PDB entry 7U51 | electron microscopy, 3.10 A resolution | chains A and I of the 10 polymer chains in the assembly

== Chain A ==
Protein: Histone H3.2
Organism: Homo sapiens
Reference sequence: Q71DI3 (H32_HUMAN); residues 1-135 here correspond to UniProt positions 2-136 (UniProt number = residue number + 1)
Amino-acid sequence (135 residues; row label = number of the first residue in the row):
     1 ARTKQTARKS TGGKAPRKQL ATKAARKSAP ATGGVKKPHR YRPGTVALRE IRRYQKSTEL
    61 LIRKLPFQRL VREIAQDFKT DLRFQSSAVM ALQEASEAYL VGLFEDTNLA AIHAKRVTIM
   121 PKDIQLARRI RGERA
Unresolved in the structure: 1-37, 135
Sequence notes: engineered mutation Ala-110 (Cys111 in Q71DI3)
Swiss-Prot annotation at these positions:
  - modified residue: Arg-2 (Asymmetric dimethylarginine), Thr-3 (Phosphothreonine), Lys-4 (Allysine), Gln-5 (5-glutamyl dopamine), Thr-6 (Phosphothreonine), Arg-8 (Citrulline), Lys-9 (N6,N6,N6-trimethyllysine), Ser-10 (ADP-ribosylserine), Thr-11 (Phosphothreonine), Lys-14 (N6-(2-hydroxyisobutyryl)lysine), Arg-17 (Asymmetric dimethylarginine), Lys-18 (N6-(2-hydroxyisobutyryl)lysine), Lys-23 (N6-(2-hydroxyisobutyryl)lysine), Arg-26 (Citrulline), Lys-27 (N6,N6,N6-trimethyllysine), Ser-28 (ADP-ribosylserine), Lys-36 (N6,N6,N6-trimethyllysine), Lys-37 (N6-methyllysine), Tyr-41 (Phosphotyrosine), Lys-56 (N6,N6,N6-trimethyllysine) and 8 more in UniProt
  - lipidation: Lys-18 (N6-decanoyllysine)

== Chain I ==
Molecule: 147-nt DNA strand
Sequence (147 nucleotides; numbered 1 to 147; the number before each row is that of its first residue):
     1 ATCGAGAATC CCGGTGCCGA GGCCGCTCAA TTGGTCGTAG ACAGCTCTAG CACCGCTTAA
    61 ACGCACGTAC GCGCTGTCCC CCGCGTTTTA ACCGCCAAGG GGATTACTCC CTAGTCTCCA
   121 GGCACGTGTC AGATATATXC ATCCGAT
Unresolved in the structure: 1, 147
Modified residues: 3DR (1',2'-dideoxyribofuranose-5'-phosphate) at position 139

== How chain A and chain I interact ==
Residue-residue contacts - 23 pairs, chain A then chain I:
  His-39(A) / DC143(I)  base contact
  His-39(A) / DC144(I)  hydrogen bond to the sugar
  Arg-40(A) / DC144(I)  sugar contact
  Tyr-41(A) / DC144(I)  phosphate contact
  Arg-42(A) / DA69(I)  salt bridge to the phosphate
  Arg-42(A) / DC144(I)  hydrogen bond to the phosphate
  Arg-42(A) / DG145(I)  salt bridge to the phosphate
  Pro-43(A) / DA69(I)  sugar contact
  Thr-45(A) / DC143(I)  phosphate contact
  Thr-45(A) / DC144(I)  hydrogen bond to the phosphate
  Arg-72(A) / DC51(I)  salt bridge to the phosphate
  Arg-83(A) / DG50(I)  phosphate contact
  Arg-83(A) / DC51(I)  phosphate contact
  Phe-84(A) / DG50(I)  sugar contact
  Phe-84(A) / DC51(I)  hydrogen bond to the phosphate
  Gln-85(A) / DG50(I)  phosphate contact
  Ser-86(A) / DG50(I)  hydrogen bond to the phosphate
  Arg-116(A) / DG71(I)  phosphate contact
  Arg-116(A) / DC72(I)  phosphate contact
  Val-117(A) / DG71(I)  hydrogen bond to the phosphate
  Thr-118(A) / DG71(I)  hydrogen bond to the phosphate
  Met-120(A) / DG71(I)  phosphate contact
  Met-120(A) / DC72(I)  phosphate contact
Interface residues without a listed pair, chain A (19 interface residues in all): Arg-63, Gln-68, Leu-82, Lys-115
Interface residues without a listed pair, chain I (11 interface residues in all): DA60, DA61, DT68

== Summary ==
Chain A and chain I form an interface of 19 and 11 residues respectively, with 7 hydrogen bonds and 3 salt
bridges. Polar pairs include His-39(A)/DC144(I), Arg-42(A)/DC144(I) and Thr-45(A)/DC144(I).
Here chain A is Histone H3.2 (Homo sapiens) and chain I is a 147-nt DNA strand. Entry 7U51 (Nucleosome core
particle with AP-site at SHL-6) was determined by electron microscopy together with 7U50, 7U52 and 7U53 from
the same study.
